Entry 2QB4 (X-ray diffraction, 1.90 A resolution); this record covers chain A.

# Chain A
Molecule: Transporter
Organism: Aquifex aeolicus
UniProt: O67854 (O67854_AQUAE); residues 1-513 here = UniProt positions 1-513
Amino-acid sequence (519 residues; row label = number of the first residue in the row):
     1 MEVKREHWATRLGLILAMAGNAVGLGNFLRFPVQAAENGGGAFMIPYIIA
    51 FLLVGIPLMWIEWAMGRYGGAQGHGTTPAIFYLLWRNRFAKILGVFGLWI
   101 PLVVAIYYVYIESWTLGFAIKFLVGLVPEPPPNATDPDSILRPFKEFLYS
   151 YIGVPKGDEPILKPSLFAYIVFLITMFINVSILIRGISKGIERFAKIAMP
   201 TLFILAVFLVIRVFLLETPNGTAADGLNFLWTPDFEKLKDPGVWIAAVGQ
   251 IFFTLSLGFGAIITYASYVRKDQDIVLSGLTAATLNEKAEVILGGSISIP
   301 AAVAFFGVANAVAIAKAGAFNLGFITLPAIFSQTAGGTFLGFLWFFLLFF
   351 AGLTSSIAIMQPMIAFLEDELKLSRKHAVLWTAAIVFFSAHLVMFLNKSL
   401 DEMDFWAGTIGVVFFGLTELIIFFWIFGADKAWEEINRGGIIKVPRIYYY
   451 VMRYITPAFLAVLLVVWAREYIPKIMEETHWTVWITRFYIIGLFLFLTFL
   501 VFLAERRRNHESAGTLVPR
Unresolved in the structure: 1-4, 133-134, 517-519
Differences from the reference sequence: cloning artifact (514-519)
Bound ions: Na+ site 1: Gly-20, Val-23, Ala-351, Thr-354, Ser-355; Na+ site 2: Ala-22, Asn-27, Thr-254, Asn-286 (together with leucine)
Residues lining bound ligands:
  - Norpramin (DSM; 3-(10,11-dihydro-5H-dibenzo[b,f]azepin-5-yl)-N-methylpropan-1-amine), molecule 1: Leu-25, Leu-29, Arg-30, Val-33, Gln-34, Tyr-107, Tyr-108, Ile-111, Phe-253, Ala-319, Phe-320, Leu-400, Asp-401, Asp-404
  - Norpramin (DSM), molecule 2: Ile-178, Ser-181, Ile-182, Arg-185, Lys-189, Gly-190, Arg-193, Phe-194, Ile-197, Phe-350, Leu-353
  - leucine (LEU): Asn-21, Ala-22, Gly-24, Leu-25, Gly-26, Asn-27, Val-104, Tyr-108, Phe-253, Thr-254, Leu-255, Ser-256, Phe-259, Ser-355, Ile-359

# Overview
Ligands of chain A: leucine and Norpramin. Gly-20, Val-23, Ala-351, Thr-354 and Ser-355 form the Na+ site 1.
Ala-22, Asn-27, Thr-254 and Asn-286 form the Na+ site 2.
Chain A is Transporter (Aquifex aeolicus); the structure, Crystal Structure Analysis of LeuT complexed with
L-leucine, sodium and desipramine, was determined by X-ray diffraction together with 2Q6H, 2Q72 and 2QEI from
the same study.
